Entry 7A4D (X-ray diffraction, 2.69 A resolution); this record covers chains C and F of the 6 polymer chains in the assembly.

# Chain C
Protein: Nanobody Nb30
Organism: Lama glama
Notes: antibody fragment or engineered binder
Sequence (130 residues; numbered 1 to 130; the number before each row is that of its first residue):
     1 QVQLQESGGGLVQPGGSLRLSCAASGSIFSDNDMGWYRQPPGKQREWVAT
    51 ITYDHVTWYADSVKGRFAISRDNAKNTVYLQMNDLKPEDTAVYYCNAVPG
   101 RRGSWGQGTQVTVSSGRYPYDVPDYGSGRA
Disordered / not traced: 1-2, 116-130
Disulfide bonds: C22-C95

# Chain F
Protein: APH coiled-coil
Sequence (42 residues; row label = number of the first residue in the row; numbering starts at 0):
     0 XLEEELKQLEEELQAIEEQLAQLQWKAQARKEKLAQLKEKLX
Disordered / not traced: 41
Modified positions: ACE (acetyl group) at position 0; NH2 (amino group) at position 41

# Interface between chain C and chain F
Contacting residue pairs (18; chain C residue first):
  Y37(C) with Q7(F)
  Q44(C) with E3(F)
  R45(C) with E3(F), salt bridge; Q7(F), hydrogen bond (backbone-side chain)
  E46(C) with E10(F)
  W47(C) with E10(F); E11(F); A14(F), hydrophobic
  T50(C) with E11(F), hydrogen bond
  T57(C) with Q18(F), hydrogen bond (backbone-side chain)
  W58(C) with E11(F), hydrogen bond; I15(F)
  Y59(C) with A14(F)
  A60(C) with E10(F)
  K64(C) with Q18(F); Q21(F), hydrogen bond
  V98(C) with E11(F)
  G100(C) with E4(F)
Other interface residues (no listed pair), chain F (11 interface residues in all): E2, K6
Interface features reported in the paper:
  - pairs named by the authors: W58(C)-I15(F) (hydrophobic contact)
  - epitope / paratope residues, chain C: W58(C)
  - epitope / paratope residues, chain F: I15(F)

# In short
The interface between chain C and chain F involves 13 residues on one side and 11 on the other, with 5
hydrogen bonds and 1 salt bridge. Polar contacts include R45(C)-E3(F), R45(C)-Q7(F) and T50(C)-E11(F). The
authors report a hydrophobic contact between W58(C) and I15(F). The paper reports epitope/paratope residues
W58(C) and I15(F).
Chain C is Nanobody Nb30 (Lama glama) and chain F is APH coiled-coil; the structure, Crystal structure of the
APH coiled-coil in complex with nanobodies Nb28 and Nb30, was determined by X-ray diffraction (same
publication as 7A48, 7A4T, 7A4Y and 7A50).
